4JUG - chains A and F of the 6 polymer chains in the assembly; structure by X-ray diffraction, 2.70 A resolution.

[Chain A]
Name: Hemagglutinin
From: Influenza A virus
Notes: fragment: Hemagglutinin HA1 chain
UniProtKB: Q9WFX3 (HEMA_I18A0); the construct lacks a stretch of the UniProt sequence and is renumbered around it, so the offset changes along the chain: 5-42 = UniProt 18-55; 44-49 = UniProt 56-61; 50-132 = UniProt 63-145; 133-325 = UniProt 147-339
Chain sequence (324 residues; row label = number of the first residue in the row; note: 1 number in that range is skipped by the numbering (no residue carries it; nothing is unmodelled there)):
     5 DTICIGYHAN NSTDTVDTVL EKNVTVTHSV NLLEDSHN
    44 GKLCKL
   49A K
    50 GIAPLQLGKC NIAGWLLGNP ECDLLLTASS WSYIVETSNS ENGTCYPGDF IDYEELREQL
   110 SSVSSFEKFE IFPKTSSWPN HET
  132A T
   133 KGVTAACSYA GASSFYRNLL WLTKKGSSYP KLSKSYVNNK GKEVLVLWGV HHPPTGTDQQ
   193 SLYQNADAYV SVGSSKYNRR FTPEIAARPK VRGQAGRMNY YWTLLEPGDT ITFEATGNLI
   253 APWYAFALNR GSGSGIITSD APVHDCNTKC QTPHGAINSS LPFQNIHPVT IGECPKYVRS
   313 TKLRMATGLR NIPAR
Differences from the reference sequence: engineered mutation Gly-225 (Asp239 in Q9WFX3); expression tag (326-327)
Disulfides: Cys-47/Cys-278, Cys-59/Cys-71, Cys-94/Cys-139, Cys-282/Cys-306
Covalently attached groups: N-acetylglucosamine (NAG) linked to Asn-91

[Chain F]
Name: Hemagglutinin
From: Influenza A virus
Notes: fragment: Hemagglutinin HA2 chain
UniProtKB: Q9WFX3 (HEMA_I18A0); residues 501-670 here correspond to UniProt positions 345-514 (UniProt number = residue number - 156)
Chain sequence (170 residues; each row starts with the number of its first residue):
   501 GLFGAIAGFI EGGWTGMIDG WYGYHHQNEQ GSGYAADQKS TQNAIDGITN KVNSVIEKMN
   561 TQFTAVGKEF NNLERRIENL NKKVDDGFLD IWTYNAELLV LLENERTLDF HDSNVRNLYE
   621 KVKSQLKNNA KEIGNGCFEF YHKCDDACME SVRNGTYDYP KYSEESKLNR
Unresolved in the structure: 666-670
Disulfides: Cys-644/Cys-648

[Interface between chain A and chain F]
Pairs across the interface - 13 pairs, chain A then chain F:
  Asp-101(A) with Leu-573(F)
  Glu-103(A) with Arg-576(F)
  Glu-104(A) with Leu-573(F); Glu-574(F), hydrogen bond (side chain-backbone); Arg-575(F), hydrogen bond (side chain-backbone); Arg-576(F), salt bridge
  Glu-107(A) with Arg-575(F); Arg-576(F); Asn-579(F), hydrogen bond
  Gln-108(A) with Asn-572(F); Arg-575(F)
  Lys-208(A) with Asn-572(F)
  Trp-234(A) with Leu-573(F), hydrophobic

[In short]
7 residues of chain A and 6 residues of chain F are in contact; the contacts include 3 hydrogen bonds and 1
salt bridge. Polar pairs include Glu-104(A)/Arg-576(F), Glu-104(A)/Glu-574(F) and Glu-104(A)/Arg-575(F).
Covalently linked N-acetylglucosamine: at Asn-91(A).
Here chain A is Hemagglutinin and chain F is Hemagglutinin, both from Influenza A virus. Entry 4JUG (Crystal
structure of 1918 pandemic influenza virus hemagglutinin mutant D225G) was determined by X-ray diffraction,
deposited together with 4JTV, 4JTX, 4JU0, 4JUH and 4JUJ.
